Entry 2YKR (electron microscopy, 9.80 A resolution (very low resolution: no residue pairs are listed; an interface is given only as per-side residue counts)); this record covers chains A and D of the 22 polymer chains in the assembly.

# Chain A
Molecule: 16S RRNA
Organism: Escherichia coli
Sequence (1533 nucleotides; row label = number of the first residue in the row):
     2 AAUUGAAGAG UUUGAUCAUG GCUCAGAUUG AACGCUGGCG GCAGGCCUAA CACAUGCAAG
    62 UCGAACGGUA ACAGGAAGAA GCUUGCUUCU UUGCUGACGA GUGGCGGACG GGUGAGUAAU
   122 GUCUGGGAAA CUGCCUGAUG GAGGGGGAUA ACUACUGGAA ACGGUAGCUA AUACCGCAUA
   182 ACGUCGCAAG ACCAAAGAGG GGGACCUUCG GGCCUCUUGC CAUCGGAUGU GCCCAGAUGG
   242 GAUUAGCUAG UAGGUGGGGU AACGGCUCAC CUAGGCGACG AUCCCUAGCU GGUCUGAGAG
   302 GAUGACCAGC CACACUGGAA CUGAGACACG GUCCAGACUC CUACGGGAGG CAGCAGUGGG
   362 GAAUAUUGCA CAAUGGGCGC AAGCCUGAUG CAGCCAUGCC GCGUGUAUGA AGAAGGCCUU
   422 CGGGUUGUAA AGUACUUUCA GCGGGGAGGA AGGGAGUAAA GUUAAUACCU UUGCUCAUUG
   482 ACGUUACCCG CAGAAGAAGC ACCGGCUAAC UCCGUGCCAG CAGCCGCGGU AAUACGGAGG
   542 GUGCAAGCGU UAAUCGGAAU UACUGGGCGU AAAGCGCACG CAGGCGGUUU GUUAAGUCAG
   602 AUGUGAAAUC CCCGGGCUCA ACCUGGGAAC UGCAUCUGAU ACUGGCAAGC UUGAGUCUCG
   662 UAGAGGGGGG UAGAAUUCCA GGUGUAGCGG UGAAAUGCGU AGAGAUCUGG AGGAAUACCG
   722 GUGGCGAAGG CGGCCCCCUG GACGAAGACU GACGCUCAGG UGCGAAAGCG UGGGGAGCAA
   782 ACAGGAUUAG AUACCCUGGU AGUCCACGCC GUAAACGAUG UCGACUUGGA GGUUGUGCCC
   842 UUGAGGCGUG GCUUCCGGAG CUAACGCGUU AAGUCGACCG CCUGGGGAGU ACGGCCGCAA
   902 GGUUAAAACU CAAAUGAAUU GACGGGGGCC CGCACAAGCG GUGGAGCAUG UGGUUUAAUU
   962 CGAUGCAACG CGAAGAACCU UACCUGGUCU UGACAUCCAC GGAAGUUUUC AGAGAUGAGA
  1022 AUGUGCCUUC GGGAACCGUG AGACAGGUGC UGCAUGGCUG UCGUCAGCUC GUGUUGUGAA
  1082 AUGUUGGGUU AAGUCCCGCA ACGAGCGCAA CCCUUAUCCU UUGUUGCCAG CGGUCCGGCC
  1142 GGGAACUCAA AGGAGACUGC CAGUGAUAAA CUGGAGGAAG GUGGGGAUGA CGUCAAGUCA
  1202 UCAUGGCCCU UACGACCAGG GCUACACACG UGCUACAAUG GCGCAUACAA AGAGAAGCGA
  1262 CCUCGCGAGA GCAAGCGGAC CUCAUAAAGU GCGUCGUAGU CCGGAUUGGA GUCUGCAACU
  1322 CGACUCCAUG AAGUCGGAAU CGCUAGUAAU CGUGGAUCAG AAUGCCACGG UGAAUACGUU
  1382 CCCGGGCCUU GUACACACCG CCCGUCACAC CAUGGGAGUG GGUUGCAAAA GAAGUAGGUA
  1442 GCUUAACCUU CGGGAGGGCG CUUACCACUU UGUGAUUCAU GACUGGGGUG AAGUCGUAAC
  1502 AAGGUAACCG UAGGGGAACC UGCGGUUGGA UCA

# Chain D
Name: 30S ribosomal protein S4
Organism: Escherichia coli
UniProtKB: A1AGI7 (RS4_ECOK1); residues 1-205 here correspond to UniProt positions 2-206 (UniProt number = residue number + 1)
Chain sequence (205 residues; each row starts with the number of its first residue):
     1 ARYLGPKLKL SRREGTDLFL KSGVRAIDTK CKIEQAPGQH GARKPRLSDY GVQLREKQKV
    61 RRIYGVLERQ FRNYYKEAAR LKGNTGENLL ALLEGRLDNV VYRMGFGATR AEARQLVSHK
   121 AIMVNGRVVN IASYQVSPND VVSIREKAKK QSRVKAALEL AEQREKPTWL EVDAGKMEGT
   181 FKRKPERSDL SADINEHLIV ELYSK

# How chain A and chain D interact
At this resolution (10 A) residue pairs are not listed: 74 residues of chain A and 81 of chain D lie at the interface.

# Overview
74 residues of chain A face 81 of chain D across their interface.
Chain A is 16S RRNA and chain D is 30S ribosomal protein S4, both from Escherichia coli; the structure, 30S
ribosomal subunit with RsgA bound in the presence of GMPPNP, was determined by electron microscopy.
